PDB entry 1IVG | X-ray diffraction, 1.90 A resolution | chains A and B

# Chain A (and B)
Molecule: Influenza A subtype N2 neuraminidase
Organism: Influenza A virus (strain A/Tokyo/3/1967 H2N2)
Notes: EC 3.2.1.18; chain B of this document is another copy of the same molecule, construct and numbering; everything in this record applies to it too
UniProt: P06820 (NRAM_IATOK); residue numbers follow UniProt; this construct covers 82-469
Sequence (388 residues; each row starts with the number of its first residue):
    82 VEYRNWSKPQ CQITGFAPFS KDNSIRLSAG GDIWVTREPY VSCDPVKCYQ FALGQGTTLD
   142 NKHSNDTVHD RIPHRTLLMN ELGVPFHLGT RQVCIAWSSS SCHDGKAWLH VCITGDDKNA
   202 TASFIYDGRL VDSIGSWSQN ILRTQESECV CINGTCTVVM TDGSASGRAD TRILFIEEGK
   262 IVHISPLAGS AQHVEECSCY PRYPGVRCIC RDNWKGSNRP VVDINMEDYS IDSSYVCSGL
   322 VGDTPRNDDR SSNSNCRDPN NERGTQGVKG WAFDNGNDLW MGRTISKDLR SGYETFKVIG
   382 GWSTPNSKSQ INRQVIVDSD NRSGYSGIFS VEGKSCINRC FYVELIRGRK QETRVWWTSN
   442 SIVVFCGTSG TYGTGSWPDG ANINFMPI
Disulfides: C92-C417, C124-C129, C175-C193, C183-C230, C232-C237, C278-C291, C280-C289, C318-C337, C421-C447
Covalent attachments: N-acetylglucosamine (NAG) linked to N86, N234; glycan linked to N146, N200
Sequence notes: conflict D339 (Asn in P06820)
Bound ions: Ca2+: D293, G297, G345, Q347
Curated features (UniProtKB/Swiss-Prot):
  - active site: D151 (Proton donor/acceptor), Y406 (Nucleophile)
  - binding site (substrate): R118, R152, E276, E277, R292, R371
  - binding site (Ca(2+)): D293, G297, D324, G345, T346, Q347
  - glycosylation (N-linked (GlcNAc...) asparagine): N86, N146, N200, N234, N402

# Interface between chain A and chain B
Residue-residue contacts (71):
  D113(A) - G111(B)
  D113(A) - G112(B)
  W115(A) - L108(B)  hydrophobic
  Q136(A) - R107(B)  hydrogen bond (backbone-side chain)
  G137(A) - R107(B)  hydrogen bond (backbone-side chain)
  T139(A) - G111(B)  hydrogen bond (side chain-backbone)
  N142(A) - R107(B)
  N142(A) - L108(B)
  N142(A) - A110(B)
  N142(A) - G111(B)  hydrogen bond (side chain-backbone)
  K143(A) - F466(B)
  H144(A) - R107(B)
  H144(A) - A110(B)
  H144(A) - A462(B)
  H144(A) - N463(B)  hydrogen bond (side chain-backbone)
  H144(A) - F466(B)
  P154(A) - K102(B)
  P154(A) - S457(B)
  P154(A) - W458(B)
  H155(A) - K102(B)  hydrogen bond
  H155(A) - N104(B)
  H155(A) - R107(B)
  H155(A) - P459(B)
  H155(A) - D460(B)
  H155(A) - G461(B)
  L169(A) - L108(B)  hydrophobic
  L169(A) - G112(B)
  L169(A) - I114(B)  hydrophobic
  L169(A) - P166(B)
  G170(A) - V165(B)
  T171(A) - V165(B)
  T171(A) - P166(B)
  R172(A) - L163(B)
  R172(A) - G164(B)
  R172(A) - V165(B)
  Q173(A) - S101(B)
  Q173(A) - K102(B)  hydrogen bond (side chain-backbone)
  Q173(A) - D103(B)
  Q173(A) - N104(B)  hydrogen bond
  Q173(A) - G164(B)  hydrogen bond (backbone-backbone)
  C175(A) - F100(B)
  I176(A) - P99(B)  hydrophobic
  I176(A) - F100(B)
  I176(A) - S101(B)
  I176(A) - W458(B)
  T195(A) - W458(B)
  G196(A) - T455(B)
  G196(A) - W458(B)
  D197(A) - T455(B)  hydrogen bond (backbone-backbone)
  D197(A) - G456(B)  hydrogen bond (side chain-backbone)
  N200(A) - G454(B)
  N200(A) - T455(B)  hydrogen bond (backbone-backbone)
  T202(A) - P99(B)
  T202(A) - Y453(B)
  T202(A) - G454(B)
  S204(A) - A98(B)
  S204(A) - P99(B)  hydrogen bond (side chain-backbone)
  I206(A) - F100(B)  hydrophobic
  G209(A) - F100(B)
  R210(A) - P126(B)  hydrogen bond (side chain-backbone)
  R210(A) - V412(B)
  R210(A) - E413(B)  hydrogen bond (side chain-backbone)
  L211(A) - A98(B)  hydrophobic
  L211(A) - P99(B)
  L211(A) - F100(B)
  S214(A) - T449(B)  hydrogen bond
  S214(A) - G451(B)
  S214(A) - T452(B)  hydrogen bond (side chain-backbone)
  I215(A) - T452(B)  hydrogen bond (backbone-backbone)
  G216(A) - T452(B)  hydrogen bond (backbone-side chain)
  G216(A) - Y453(B)
Also at the interface, not in a pair above, chain A (38 interface residues in all): T138, D141, I153, T157, V174, A201, D208, D213
Also at the interface, not in a pair above, chain B (41 interface residues in all): D113, V127, E162, H168, C447, M467

# In short
38 residues of chain A face 41 of chain B across their interface; the contacts include 19 hydrogen bonds.
Among the polar pairs are Q136(A)-R107(B), G137(A)-R107(B) and T139(A)-G111(B). N-acetylglucosamine is
covalently linked to N86(A), N146(A), N200(A) and N234(A).
Both chains are Influenza A subtype N2 neuraminidase (Influenza A virus (strain A/Tokyo/3/1967 H2N2)). Entry
1IVG (Structures of aromatic inhibitors of influenza virus neuraminidase) was determined by X-ray diffraction,
deposited together with 1IVB, 1IVC, 1IVD, 1IVE and 1IVF.
